4P71 - chains C and D of the 4 polymer chains in the assembly; structure by X-ray diffraction, 2.79 A resolution.

# Chain C (and D)
Protein: Phenylalanine--tRNA ligase alpha subunit
From: Pseudomonas aeruginosa
Notes: EC 6.1.1.20; chain D of this document is another copy of the same molecule, construct and numbering; everything in this record applies to it too
Reference sequence: Q9I0A3 (SYFA_PSEAE); residues -78 to 259 here correspond to UniProt positions 1-338 (UniProt number = residue number + 79)
Amino-acid sequence (338 residues; row label = number of the first residue in the row; numbers below 1 keep their minus sign (Met-78 is residue -78)):
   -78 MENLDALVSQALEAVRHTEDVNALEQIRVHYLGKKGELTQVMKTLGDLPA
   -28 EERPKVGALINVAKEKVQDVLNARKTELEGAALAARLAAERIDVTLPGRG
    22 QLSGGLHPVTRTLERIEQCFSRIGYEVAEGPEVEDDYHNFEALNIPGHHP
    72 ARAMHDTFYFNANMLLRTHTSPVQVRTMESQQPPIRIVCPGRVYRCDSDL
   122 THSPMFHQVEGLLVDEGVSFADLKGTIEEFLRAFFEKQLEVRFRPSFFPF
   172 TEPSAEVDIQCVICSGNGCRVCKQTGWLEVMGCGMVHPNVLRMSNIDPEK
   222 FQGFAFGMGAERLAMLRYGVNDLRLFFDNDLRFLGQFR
Unresolved in the structure: -78 to 8, 183-194 (chain D: -78 to 7, 186-194)
Swiss-Prot annotation at these positions:
  - binding site (Mg(2+)): Glu173

# Interface between chain C and chain D
Contacting residue pairs - 8 pairs, chain C then chain D:
  Ser42(C) - Arg43(D)
  Arg43(C) - Ser42(D)
  Arg43(C) - Arg43(D)
  Arg43(C) - Ile44(D)
  Arg43(C) - Gly45(D)  hydrogen bond (backbone-backbone)
  Arg43(C) - Glu47(D)  salt bridge
  Gly45(C) - Arg43(D)  hydrogen bond (backbone-backbone)
  Glu47(C) - Arg43(D)  salt bridge
Other interface residues (no listed pair), chain C (5 interface residues in all): Ile44

# In short
The chain C/chain D interface involves 5 residues from each chain; the contacts include 2 hydrogen bonds and 2
salt bridges. Polar contacts include Arg43(C)-Glu47(D) and Arg43(C)-Gly45(D). Curated annotation (UniProt)
lists Mg2+-binding residue Glu173(C) on chain C.
Chain C and chain D are both Phenylalanine--tRNA ligase alpha subunit (Pseudomonas aeruginosa); the structure,
Apo PheRS from P. aeuriginosa, was determined by X-ray diffraction, deposited together with 4P72, 4P74 and
4P75.
